Entry 8C0O (electron microscopy, 3.90 A resolution); this record covers chains PA and lA of the 180 polymer chains in the assembly.

[Chain PA (and lA)]
Name: C protein
Organism: African cichlid nackednavirus
Notes: chain lA of this document is another copy of the same molecule, construct and numbering; everything in this record applies to it too
Reference sequence: A0A3S9H6T3 (A0A3S9H6T3_9VIRU); numbering as in UniProt (aligned over 2-174)
Amino-acid sequence (175 residues; each row starts with the number of its first residue; numbering starts at 0):
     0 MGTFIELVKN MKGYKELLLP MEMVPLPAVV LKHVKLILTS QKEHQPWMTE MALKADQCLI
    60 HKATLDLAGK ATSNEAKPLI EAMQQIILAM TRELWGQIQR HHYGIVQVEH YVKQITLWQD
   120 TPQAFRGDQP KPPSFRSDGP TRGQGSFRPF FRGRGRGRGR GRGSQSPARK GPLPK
Unresolved in the structure: 0-1, 66-76, 135-174
Construct notes: insertion (1)

[How chain PA and chain lA interact]
Residue-residue contacts - 27 pairs, chain PA then chain lA:
  K8(PA) - T38(lA)
  N9(PA) - T38(lA)
  M10(PA) - T38(lA)
  M10(PA) - S39(lA)
  K11(PA) - Q40(lA)
  Y13(PA) - S39(lA)  hydrogen bond (backbone-side chain)
  K112(PA) - F134(lA)
  Q113(PA) - F134(lA)
  L116(PA) - H32(lA)
  L116(PA) - H101(lA)
  L116(PA) - Y102(lA)
  D119(PA) - V28(lA)
  D119(PA) - K31(lA)  salt bridge
  D119(PA) - H32(lA)  salt bridge
  T120(PA) - M22(lA)
  P121(PA) - E21(lA)
  P121(PA) - M22(lA)
  F124(PA) - E21(lA)
  F124(PA) - M22(lA)  hydrophobic
  F124(PA) - W117(lA)  hydrophobic
  F124(PA) - Q128(lA)  hydrogen bond (backbone-side chain)
  R125(PA) - Q128(lA)
  G126(PA) - Q128(lA)  hydrogen bond (backbone-side chain)
  D127(PA) - D127(lA)
  D127(PA) - Q128(lA)
  D127(PA) - K130(lA)
  Q128(PA) - K130(lA)
Also at the interface, not in a pair above, chain PA (21 interface residues in all): G12, H109, T115, P129, K130
Also at the interface, not in a pair above, chain lA (19 interface residues in all): V23, P24, K41, W94

[Overview]
The interface between chain PA and chain lA involves 21 residues on one side and 19 on the other, with 3
hydrogen bonds and 2 salt bridges. Polar contacts include D119(PA)-K31(lA), D119(PA)-H32(lA) and
Y13(PA)-S39(lA).
Chain PA and chain lA are both C protein (African cichlid nackednavirus); the structure, African cichlid
nackednavirus capsid at pH 5.5, was determined by electron microscopy, deposited together with 8AAC.
